PDB entry 4JUN | X-ray diffraction, 2.34 A resolution | chains A and E of the 6 polymer chains in the assembly

== Chain A (and E) ==
Molecule: Hemagglutinin HA1
Organism: Influenza A virus
Notes: chain E of this document is another copy of the same molecule, construct and numbering; everything in this record applies to it too
UniProtKB: Q2F4V6 (Q2F4V6_9INFA); the construct lacks a stretch of the UniProt sequence and is renumbered around it, so the offset changes along the chain: 11-19 = UniProt 17-25; 20-28 = UniProt 27-35; 31-35 = UniProt 36-40; 36-53 = UniProt 42-59; 6 more segments
Sequence (329 residues; numbered 5 to 326 plus 9 insertion-coded residues; 2 numbers in that range are skipped by the numbering (no residue carries them; nothing is unmodelled there); the number before each row is that of its first residue; a row labelled like 125A-125B holds insertion residues (125A, then the next letters in order)):
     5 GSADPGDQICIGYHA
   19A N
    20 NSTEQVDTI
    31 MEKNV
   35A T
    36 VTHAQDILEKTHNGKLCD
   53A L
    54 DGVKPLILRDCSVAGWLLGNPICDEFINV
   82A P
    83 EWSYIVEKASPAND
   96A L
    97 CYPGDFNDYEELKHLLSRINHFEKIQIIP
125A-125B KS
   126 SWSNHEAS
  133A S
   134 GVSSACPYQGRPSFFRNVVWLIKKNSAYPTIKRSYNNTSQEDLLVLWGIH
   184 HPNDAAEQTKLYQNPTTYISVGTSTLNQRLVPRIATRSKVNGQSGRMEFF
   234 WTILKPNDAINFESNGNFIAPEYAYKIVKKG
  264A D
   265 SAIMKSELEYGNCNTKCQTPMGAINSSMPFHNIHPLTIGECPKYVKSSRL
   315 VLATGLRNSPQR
Not modelled in the structure: 5-9, 324-326
Construct notes: expression tag (5-10)
Cystine bridges: Cys52-Cys277, Cys64-Cys76, Cys97-Cys139, Cys281-Cys305
Covalent attachments: N-acetylglucosamine (NAG) linked to Asn34, Asn169

== Interface between chain A and chain E ==
Contacting residue pairs - 18 pairs, chain A then chain E:
  His184(A) - Asn210(E)
  Arg216(A) - Asn210(E)  hydrogen bond (side chain-backbone)
  Arg216(A) - Arg212(E)
  Ile217(A) - Ser203(E)
  Ile217(A) - Arg212(E)  hydrogen bond (backbone-side chain)
  Ala218(A) - Ser203(E)
  Ala218(A) - Asn210(E)
  Thr219(A) - Gly205(E)
  Thr219(A) - Asn244(E)  hydrogen bond (backbone-side chain)
  Arg220(A) - Thr206(E)
  Arg220(A) - Asn210(E)  hydrogen bond
  Ser221(A) - Thr206(E)
  Ser221(A) - Ser207(E)
  Ser221(A) - Asp241(E)  hydrogen bond
  Ser221(A) - Ala242(E)
  Val223(A) - Ser207(E)
  Arg229(A) - Thr206(E)
  Arg229(A) - Ser207(E)  hydrogen bond (side chain-backbone)
Also at the interface, not in a pair above, chain E (13 interface residues in all): Val204, Leu209, Gln211, Glu246

== In short ==
Chain A and chain E form an interface of 9 and 13 residues respectively; the contacts include 6 hydrogen
bonds. Polar pairs include Arg216(A)-Asn210(E), Ile217(A)-Arg212(E) and Thr219(A)-Asn244(E). Covalently linked
N-acetylglucosamine: at Asn34(A) and Asn169(A).
Chain A and chain E are both Hemagglutinin HA1 (Influenza A virus); the structure, Crystal structure of H5N1
influenza virus hemagglutinin, clade 5, was determined by X-ray diffraction.
